8UKU - chains A and B of the 13 polymer chains in the assembly; structure by X-ray diffraction, 3.60 A resolution.

# Chain A
Name: DNA-directed RNA polymerase II subunit RPB1
Organism: Saccharomyces cerevisiae S288C
Notes: EC 2.7.7.6
Reference sequence: P04050 (RPB1_YEAST); numbering as in UniProt (aligned over 1-1733)
Sequence (1733 residues; numbered 1 to 1733; the number before each row is that of its first residue):
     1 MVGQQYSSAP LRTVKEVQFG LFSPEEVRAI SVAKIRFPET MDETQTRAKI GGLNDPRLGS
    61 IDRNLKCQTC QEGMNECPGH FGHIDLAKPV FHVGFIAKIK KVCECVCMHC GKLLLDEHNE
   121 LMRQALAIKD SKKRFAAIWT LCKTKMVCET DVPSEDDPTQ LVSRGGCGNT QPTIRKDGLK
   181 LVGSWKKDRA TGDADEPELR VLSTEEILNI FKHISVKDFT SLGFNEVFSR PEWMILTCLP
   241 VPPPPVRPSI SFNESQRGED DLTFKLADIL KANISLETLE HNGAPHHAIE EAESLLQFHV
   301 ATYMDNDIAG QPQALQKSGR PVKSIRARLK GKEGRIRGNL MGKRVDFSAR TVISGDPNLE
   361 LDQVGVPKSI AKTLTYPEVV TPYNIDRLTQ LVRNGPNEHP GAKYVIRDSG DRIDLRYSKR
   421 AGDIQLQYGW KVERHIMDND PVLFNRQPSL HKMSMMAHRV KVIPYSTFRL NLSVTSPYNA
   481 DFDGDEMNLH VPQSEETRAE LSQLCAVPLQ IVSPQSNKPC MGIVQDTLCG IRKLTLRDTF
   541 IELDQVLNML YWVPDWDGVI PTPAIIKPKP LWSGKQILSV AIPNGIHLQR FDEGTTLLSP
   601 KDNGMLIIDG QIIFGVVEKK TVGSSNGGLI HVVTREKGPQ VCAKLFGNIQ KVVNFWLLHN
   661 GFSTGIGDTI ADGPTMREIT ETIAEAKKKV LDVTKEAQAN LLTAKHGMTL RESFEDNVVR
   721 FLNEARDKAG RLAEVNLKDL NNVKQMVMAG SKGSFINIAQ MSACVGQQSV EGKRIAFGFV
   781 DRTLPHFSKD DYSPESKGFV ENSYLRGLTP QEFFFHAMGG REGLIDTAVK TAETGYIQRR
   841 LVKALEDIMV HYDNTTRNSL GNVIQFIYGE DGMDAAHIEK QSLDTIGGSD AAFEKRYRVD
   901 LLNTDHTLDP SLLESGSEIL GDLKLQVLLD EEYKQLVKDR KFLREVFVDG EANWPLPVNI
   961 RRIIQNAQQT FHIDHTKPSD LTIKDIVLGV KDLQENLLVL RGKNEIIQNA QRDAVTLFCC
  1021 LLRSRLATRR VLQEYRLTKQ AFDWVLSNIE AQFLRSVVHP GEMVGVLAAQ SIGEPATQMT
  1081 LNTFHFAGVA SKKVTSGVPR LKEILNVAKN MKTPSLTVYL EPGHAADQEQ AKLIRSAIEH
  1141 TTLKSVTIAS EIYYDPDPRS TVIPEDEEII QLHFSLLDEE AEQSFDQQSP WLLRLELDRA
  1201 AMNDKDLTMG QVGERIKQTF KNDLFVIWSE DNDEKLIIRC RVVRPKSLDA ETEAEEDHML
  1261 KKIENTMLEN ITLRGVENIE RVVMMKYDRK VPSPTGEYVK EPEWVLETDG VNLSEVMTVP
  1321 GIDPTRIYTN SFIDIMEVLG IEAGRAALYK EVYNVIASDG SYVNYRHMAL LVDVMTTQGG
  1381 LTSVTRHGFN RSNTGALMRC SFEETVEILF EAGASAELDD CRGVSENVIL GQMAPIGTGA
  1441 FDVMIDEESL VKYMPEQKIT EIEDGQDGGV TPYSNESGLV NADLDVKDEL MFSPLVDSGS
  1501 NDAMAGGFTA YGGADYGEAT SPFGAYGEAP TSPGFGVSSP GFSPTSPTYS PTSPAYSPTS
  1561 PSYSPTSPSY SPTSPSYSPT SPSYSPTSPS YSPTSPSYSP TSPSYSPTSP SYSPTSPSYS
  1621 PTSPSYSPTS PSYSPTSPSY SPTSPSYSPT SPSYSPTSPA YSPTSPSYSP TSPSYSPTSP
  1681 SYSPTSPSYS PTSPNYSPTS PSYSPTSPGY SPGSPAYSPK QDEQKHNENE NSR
Not modelled in the structure: 1-2, 154-160, 187-198, 250-256, 1082-1091, 1177-1187, 1244-1256, 1447-1733
Bound ions: Zn2+ site 1: Cys67, Cys70, Cys77, His80; Zn2+ site 2: Cys107, Cys110, Cys148, Cys167; Mg2+: Asp483, Asp485 (shared with 2 residues of chain R)

# Chain B
Name: DNA-directed RNA polymerase II subunit RPB2
Organism: Saccharomyces cerevisiae S288C
Notes: EC 2.7.7.6
Reference sequence: P08518 (RPB2_YEAST); residue numbers follow UniProt; this construct covers 1-1224
Sequence (1224 residues; numbered 1 to 1224; the number before each row is that of its first residue):
     1 MSDLANSEKY YDEDPYGFED ESAPITAEDS WAVISAFFRE KGLVSQQLDS FNQFVDYTLQ
    61 DIICEDSTLI LEQLAQHTTE SDNISRKYEI SFGKIYVTKP MVNESDGVTH ALYPQEARLR
   121 NLTYSSGLFV DVKKRTYEAI DVPGRELKYE LIAEESEDDS ESGKVFIGRL PIMLRSKNCY
   181 LSEATESDLY KLKECPFDMG GYFIINGSEK VLIAQERSAG NIVQVFKKAA PSPISHVAEI
   241 RSALEKGSRF ISTLQVKLYG REGSSARTIK ATLPYIKQDI PIVIIFRALG IIPDGEILEH
   301 ICYDVNDWQM LEMLKPCVED GFVIQDRETA LDFIGRRGTA LGIKKEKRIQ YAKDILQKEF
   361 LPHITQLEGF ESRKAFFLGY MINRLLLCAL DRKDQDDRDH FGKKRLDLAG PLLAQLFKTL
   421 FKKLTKDIFR YMQRTVEEAH DFNMKLAINA KTITSGLKYA LATGNWGEQK KAMSSRAGVS
   481 QVLNRYTYSS TLSHLRRTNT PIGRDGKLAK PRQLHNTHWG LVCPAETPEG QACGLVKNLS
   541 LMSCISVGTD PMPIITFLSE WGMEPLEDYV PHQSPDATRV FVNGVWHGVH RNPARLMETL
   601 RTLRRKGDIN PEVSMIRDIR EKELKIFTDA GRVYRPLFIV EDDESLGHKE LKVRKGHIAK
   661 LMATEYQDIE GGFEDVEEYT WSSLLNEGLV EYIDAEEEES ILIAMQPEDL EPAEANEEND
   721 LDVDPAKRIR VSHHATTFTH CEIHPSMILG VAASIIPFPD HNQSPRNTYQ SAMGKQAMGV
   781 FLTNYNVRMD TMANILYYPQ KPLGTTRAME YLKFRELPAG QNAIVAIACY SGYNQEDSMI
   841 MNQSSIDRGL FRSLFFRSYM DQEKKYGMSI TETFEKPQRT NTLRMKHGTY DKLDDDGLIA
   901 PGVRVSGEDV IIGKTTPISP DEEELGQRTA YHSKRDASTP LRSTENGIVD QVLVTTNQDG
   961 LKFVKVRVRT TKIPQIGDKF ASRHGQKGTI GITYRREDMP FTAEGIVPDL IINPHAIPSR
  1021 MTVAHLIECL LSKVAALSGN EGDASPFTDI TVEGISKLLR EHGYQSRGFE VMYNGHTGKK
  1081 LMAQIFFGPT YYQRLRHMVD DKIHARARGP MQVLTRQPVE GRSRDGGLRF GEMERDCMIA
  1141 HGAASFLKER LMEASDAFRV HICGICGLMT VIAKLNHNQF ECKGCDNKID IYQIHIPYAA
  1201 KLLFQELMAM NITPRLYTDR SRDF
Not modelled in the structure: 1-19, 76-85, 139-161, 338-344, 439-445, 503-508, 644-646, 669-675, 715-720, 920-929, 1222-1224
Bound ions: Zn2+: Cys1163, Cys1166, Cys1182, Cys1185
Ligand contacts: pyrophosphate (POP): Arg766, Ser1019, Arg1020

# Interface between chain A and chain B
Contacting residue pairs - 417 pairs, chain A then chain B:
  Gln4(A) with Arg1159(B); Gln1193(B), hydrogen bond; His1195(B), hydrogen bond
  Gln5(A) with Arg1159(B), hydrogen bond (backbone-side chain); Leu1175(B)
  Tyr6(A) with Leu1175(B)
  Ser7(A) with Arg1159(B); His1161(B), hydrogen bond; Gln1193(B), hydrogen bond
  Ser8(A) with Phe1180(B); Ile1191(B)
  Ala9(A) with His1161(B); Ile1191(B); Gln1193(B)
  Pro10(A) with Ile1191(B); Tyr1192(B); Gln1193(B), hydrogen bond (backbone-backbone)
  Leu11(A) with Gln1193(B); His1195(B)
  Arg12(A) with Tyr1192(B), hydrogen bond; Gln1193(B), hydrogen bond (backbone-backbone); Ile1194(B); Thr1218(B), hydrogen bond
  Thr13(A) with Thr1218(B)
  Val14(A) with Ile1194(B), hydrophobic; Leu1216(B), hydrophobic; Tyr1217(B); Thr1218(B)
  Lys15(A) with Tyr1217(B), hydrogen bond (backbone-backbone); Thr1218(B), hydrogen bond (side chain-backbone)
  Glu16(A) with Leu1216(B); Tyr1217(B), hydrogen bond (backbone-backbone); Asp1219(B); Arg1220(B), salt bridge; Ser1221(B)
  Val17(A) with Arg1215(B); Leu1216(B), hydrophobic
  Gln18(A) with Thr1213(B); Arg1215(B), hydrogen bond (backbone-backbone); Tyr1217(B)
  Phe19(A) with Ile1212(B), hydrophobic; Thr1213(B)
  Gly20(A) with Ile1212(B); Thr1213(B), hydrogen bond (backbone-backbone); Arg1215(B)
  Leu21(A) with Asn1211(B); Ile1212(B), hydrophobic; Thr1213(B); Arg1215(B)
  Phe22(A) with Leu1168(B), hydrophobic; Met1208(B); Met1210(B); Asn1211(B), hydrogen bond (backbone-backbone); Thr1213(B)
  Ala29(A) with Lys1183(B), hydrogen bond (backbone-side chain)
  Ile30(A) with Thr1170(B); Lys1183(B)
  Ser31(A) with Lys1183(B), hydrogen bond (backbone-side chain)
  Val32(A) with Lys1183(B)
  Gln68(A) with Ile1172(B)
  Thr69(A) with Ile1172(B); Lys1174(B)
  Cys70(A) with Ile1172(B), hydrophobic; Ala1173(B); Lys1174(B)
  Gln71(A) with Lys1174(B); Asn1176(B), hydrogen bond; His1177(B), hydrogen bond
  Glu72(A) with Ala1173(B); Lys1174(B); Leu1175(B), hydrogen bond (side chain-backbone)
  Asn75(A) with Arg1116(B), hydrogen bond (backbone-side chain); Phe1158(B)
  Glu76(A) with Arg1159(B), salt bridge
  Pro78(A) with Lys1201(B), hydrogen bond (backbone-side chain); Gln1205(B), hydrogen bond (backbone-side chain)
  His80(A) with Ile1172(B)
  Phe81(A) with Gln1205(B); Met1208(B); Ala1209(B)
  His92(A) with Ile1212(B)
  Phe95(A) with Asn1211(B); Ile1212(B), hydrophobic
  Phe228(A) with Arg1215(B); Tyr1217(B)
  Trp233(A) with Asn1211(B), hydrogen bond (backbone-side chain)
  Leu236(A) with Asn1211(B)
  Pro240(A) with Met1208(B); Ala1209(B); Met1210(B)
  Pro242(A) with Ala1209(B), hydrophobic
  Pro243(A) with Gln1205(B)
  Pro245(A) with Leu1114(B)
  Val246(A) with Leu1114(B); Gln1205(B)
  Pro248(A) with Leu1114(B)
  Tyr303(A) with Ala1209(B)
  Met304(A) with Met1210(B), hydrophobic
  Gly319(A) with Lys470(B)
  Ile325(A) with Glu1206(B); Met1210(B), hydrophobic
  Arg326(A) with Met1210(B)
  Arg328(A) with Glu1206(B), salt bridge
  Leu329(A) with Leu1203(B), hydrophobic; Glu1206(B); Leu1207(B), hydrophobic
  Arg335(A) with Ala1199(B); Leu1202(B); Leu1203(B); Glu1206(B), salt bridge
  Ile336(A) with Leu1203(B), hydrophobic
  Arg337(A) with Glu1132(B), salt bridge
  Gly338(A) with Arg1129(B), hydrogen bond (backbone-side chain)
  Asn339(A) with Thr1115(B); Gln1117(B), hydrogen bond (backbone-side chain)
  Leu340(A) with Ala1199(B), hydrophobic; Ala1200(B)
  Met341(A) with Glu1132(B); Arg1135(B)
  Gly342(A) with Gln1117(B); Arg1129(B), hydrogen bond (backbone-side chain); Phe1130(B)
  Lys343(A) with Gln1117(B); Leu1128(B); Arg1129(B); Phe1130(B), hydrogen bond (backbone-backbone); Leu1151(B); Ser1155(B); Asp1156(B), salt bridge
  Arg344(A) with Gln1117(B), hydrogen bond (backbone-side chain); Pro1118(B); Val1119(B); Glu1120(B); Gly1127(B), hydrogen bond (side chain-backbone); Leu1128(B); Arg1129(B); Ser1155(B), hydrogen bond (backbone-side chain)
  Val345(A) with Gly1127(B); Leu1128(B), hydrogen bond (backbone-backbone); Phe1130(B), hydrophobic; Arg1150(B); Ser1155(B)
  Asp346(A) with Arg1106(B), salt bridge; Ala1107(B); Arg1108(B), salt bridge; Gly1109(B); Arg1150(B), hydrogen bond (backbone-side chain); Ala1154(B), hydrogen bond (backbone-backbone)
  Phe347(A) with Arg1106(B), hydrogen bond (backbone-backbone); Ala1107(B), hydrogen bond (backbone-backbone); Arg1150(B), hydrogen bond (backbone-side chain)
  Ser348(A) with Ala1105(B); Arg1106(B), hydrogen bond (backbone-backbone); Gly1127(B); Leu1128(B), hydrogen bond (side chain-backbone); Arg1150(B)
  Ala349(A) with His1104(B); Ala1105(B), hydrophobic; Leu1128(B)
  Arg350(A) with Ile1103(B); His1104(B), hydrogen bond (backbone-backbone); Leu1128(B)
  Thr351(A) with Ile1103(B)
  Ser354(A) with Gly991(B)
  Gly355(A) with Tyr833(B)
  Asp356(A) with Tyr833(B), hydrogen bond
  Pro357(A) with Ser831(B); Gly832(B); Tyr833(B)
  Asn358(A) with Tyr833(B), hydrogen bond
  Ile370(A) with Ile1103(B), hydrophobic; Ala1105(B), hydrophobic
  Thr373(A) with Ala1105(B); Ala1107(B)
  Leu374(A) with Arg1106(B); Ala1107(B), hydrophobic
  Thr375(A) with Ala1107(B)
  Leu443(A) with Met1138(B), hydrophobic; Phe1146(B), hydrophobic
  Asn445(A) with Glu1134(B), hydrogen bond
  Arg446(A) with Glu1134(B)
  Gln447(A) with Arg1129(B); Glu1134(B), hydrogen bond
  Ser449(A) with Met1133(B), hydrogen bond (backbone-side chain); Glu1134(B), hydrogen bond; Cys1137(B), hydrogen bond (backbone-side chain)
  His451(A) with Cys1137(B), hydrogen bond (backbone-side chain)
  Lys452(A) with Cys1137(B); Ala1140(B); His1141(B), hydrogen bond (backbone-side chain)
  Met455(A) with Glu1134(B); Met1138(B), hydrophobic; His1141(B), hydrogen bond (backbone-side chain)
  Tyr465(A) with Ile976(B), hydrophobic
  Ser466(A) with Gln975(B); Val1099(B); Ile1103(B)
  Thr467(A) with Ile976(B); Gly977(B)
  Arg469(A) with Tyr833(B); Ile976(B); Gly991(B), hydrogen bond (side chain-backbone)
  Leu472(A) with Gln835(B); Glu836(B)
  Thr475(A) with Glu836(B), hydrogen bond
  Asp481(A) with Glu836(B); Asp837(B)
  Phe482(A) with Gln835(B); Glu836(B), hydrogen bond (backbone-backbone); Asp837(B); Ser838(B); Thr989(B), hydrogen bond (backbone-side chain)
  Asp483(A) with Glu836(B); Asp837(B); Lys987(B), salt bridge
  Gly484(A) with Thr989(B)
  Glu486(A) with Lys1102(B)
  Asn488(A) with Leu1128(B)
  His490(A) with Phe1130(B); Phe1146(B); Arg1150(B)
  Val491(A) with Arg1150(B), hydrogen bond (backbone-side chain)
  Gln493(A) with Glu1149(B), hydrogen bond (backbone-side chain)
  Ser494(A) with Glu1149(B), hydrogen bond (backbone-side chain)
  Thr497(A) with Ser1145(B); Phe1146(B); Glu1149(B), hydrogen bond
  Glu500(A) with Ala1143(B); Ala1144(B), hydrogen bond (side chain-backbone); Ser1145(B), hydrogen bond (side chain-backbone); Phe1146(B), hydrogen bond (side chain-backbone)
  Leu501(A) with Phe1146(B), hydrophobic
  Leu504(A) with His1141(B)
  Cys505(A) with His1141(B)
  Gln510(A) with His1141(B), hydrogen bond
  Val524(A) with Gln835(B)
  Gln525(A) with Gln835(B); Glu836(B), hydrogen bond; Asn1013(B), hydrogen bond; His1015(B), hydrogen bond
  Asp526(A) with Cys829(B); Asn834(B); Gln835(B), hydrogen bond; Asn1013(B), hydrogen bond; His1015(B), salt bridge
  Cys529(A) with His1015(B)
  Asn654(A) with Gln835(B)
  Leu658(A) with Tyr830(B); Asn1074(B); Leu1081(B)
  His659(A) with Thr1077(B); Leu1081(B); Met1082(B), hydrogen bond (backbone-backbone)
  Asn660(A) with Leu1081(B); Met1082(B), hydrogen bond (backbone-backbone); Ala1083(B), hydrogen bond (backbone-backbone)
  Gly661(A) with Ala1083(B)
  Phe662(A) with Ile827(B); Ala828(B); Cys829(B), hydrophobic; Pro1014(B); His1015(B); Ile1085(B)
  Ser663(A) with Ile827(B); Pro1014(B); Phe1069(B); Gln1084(B), hydrogen bond (side chain-backbone); Ile1085(B); Phe1086(B)
  Thr664(A) with Pro1014(B), hydrogen bond (side chain-backbone); Phe1069(B)
  Gly665(A) with Leu1026(B); Phe1069(B); Phe1086(B)
  Ile666(A) with Leu1026(B), hydrophobic; Leu1030(B), hydrophobic; Ser1066(B); Arg1067(B); Phe1086(B), hydrophobic
  Gly667(A) with Arg1067(B)
  Thr669(A) with Leu1026(B)
  Ile670(A) with Val1052(B), hydrophobic; Arg1067(B)
  Met746(A) with Pro1014(B); His1015(B); Pro1018(B), hydrophobic
  Ser751(A) with His1015(B)
  Lys752(A) with Asp837(B), salt bridge; His1015(B); Ala1016(B); Pro1018(B); Ser1019(B); Arg1020(B)
  Asn757(A) with Pro1018(B), hydrogen bond (side chain-backbone); Ser1019(B); Met1021(B)
  Gln760(A) with Met1021(B)
  Met761(A) with Pro1018(B); Met1021(B), hydrophobic
  Glu771(A) with Lys510(B)
  Ala776(A) with Asn516(B), hydrogen bond (backbone-side chain)
  Gly778(A) with His515(B); Asn516(B), hydrogen bond (backbone-side chain)
  Phe779(A) with Asn516(B); Glu699(B)
  Val780(A) with Glu699(B), hydrogen bond (backbone-side chain)
  Asp781(A) with Arg620(B), salt bridge
  Arg782(A) with Glu698(B); Glu699(B); Ile701(B), hydrogen bond (side chain-backbone); Leu702(B)
  Thr783(A) with Asn516(B), hydrogen bond (backbone-side chain)
  Pro785(A) with Glu698(B); Ile701(B); Leu702(B); Ile703(B), hydrophobic
  His786(A) with Trp519(B); Leu702(B); Ile703(B), hydrogen bond (side chain-backbone); Ala704(B), hydrogen bond (side chain-backbone); Met705(B), hydrogen bond; Phe738(B); Glu742(B), salt bridge
  Phe787(A) with Leu702(B)
  Lys789(A) with Arg620(B)
  Glu795(A) with Val731(B)
  Glu801(A) with Ile729(B)
  Asn802(A) with Arg728(B); Ile729(B), hydrogen bond (side chain-backbone)
  Tyr804(A) with His761(B); Asn762(B); Gln763(B); Val1023(B), hydrophobic
  Leu805(A) with His761(B)
  Arg806(A) with Pro725(B), hydrogen bond (side chain-backbone); Ala726(B); Lys727(B), hydrogen bond (side chain-backbone); Arg728(B); Ile729(B); His761(B)
  Gly807(A) with Arg728(B); Asp760(B); His761(B)
  Leu808(A) with Arg728(B), hydrogen bond (backbone-side chain); Arg730(B); Asp760(B), hydrogen bond (backbone-backbone); Phe1047(B)
  Thr809(A) with Ile729(B); Arg730(B)
  Pro810(A) with Trp519(B); Met705(B), hydrophobic; Arg730(B); Pro745(B), hydrophobic; Phe1047(B), hydrophobic
  Gln811(A) with Met705(B)
  Phe813(A) with Leu749(B), hydrophobic; Pro759(B); Asn767(B); Phe1047(B), hydrophobic
  Phe814(A) with Leu514(B), hydrophobic; His515(B); Asn516(B); Trp519(B), hydrophobic
  His816(A) with Gln763(B); Ser764(B); Pro765(B)
  Ala817(A) with Leu514(B), hydrophobic; Pro524(B), hydrophobic; Ser764(B)
  Met818(A) with Leu514(B); Asn516(B)
  Gly820(A) with Pro765(B)
  Arg821(A) with Arg512(B), hydrogen bond (side chain-backbone); Leu514(B); Pro524(B), hydrogen bond (side chain-backbone); Cys533(B); Gly534(B)
  Leu824(A) with Tyr769(B)
  Ile825(A) with Arg512(B); Gln513(B)
  Ala828(A) with Gly530(B)
  Gln838(A) with Met1133(B)
  Arg839(A) with Glu1132(B), salt bridge
  Val842(A) with Asp1136(B)
  Lys843(A) with Arg1135(B)
  Glu846(A) with Arg1135(B), salt bridge
  Met1063(A) with Ile1139(B)
  Val1066(A) with Asp1136(B); Ala1140(B), hydrophobic
  Gln1070(A) with Asp1136(B), hydrogen bond (side chain-backbone); Cys1137(B), hydrogen bond
  Lys1144(A) with Gly263(B)
  Asn1265(A) with Ser265(B), hydrogen bond
  Glu1269(A) with Gly263(B)
  Leu1409(A) with Leu1207(B), hydrophobic; Ile1212(B)
  Phe1410(A) with Met1210(B), hydrophobic; Ile1212(B), hydrophobic
  Gly1413(A) with Ile1212(B)
  Val1424(A) with Ile1139(B), hydrophobic
  Ser1425(A) with Arg1135(B)
  Val1428(A) with Leu1151(B), hydrophobic
  Ile1429(A) with Pro1197(B); Ala1200(B)
  Leu1430(A) with His1195(B); Ile1196(B); Pro1197(B)
  Gly1431(A) with Lys1148(B); Met1152(B); Pro1197(B)
  Met1433(A) with Ala1144(B), hydrophobic; Ser1145(B); Lys1148(B)
  Ile1436(A) with Ala1144(B)
  Gly1437(A) with Gly1142(B)
  Thr1438(A) with Gly1142(B); Ala1144(B)
Also at the interface, not in a pair above, chain A (214 interface residues in all): Arg28, Met74, Cys77, Leu239, Pro321, Val352, Ile353, Pro448, Leu450, Met453, Ala480, Pro492, Glu496, Thr527, Leu657, Asp668, Asn742, Gly753, Ile775, Ser788, Asp790, Leu1067, Lys1261, Leu1418, Gln1432, Ala1434, Gly1439
Also at the interface, not in a pair above, chain B (192 interface residues in all): Lys315, His400, Gln469, Thr517, His518, Cys523, Ala525, Glu526, Thr527, Thr768, Lys979, Gly988, Thr993, Ile1017, Ile1027, Ser1056, Lys1080, Met1111, Gly1131, Val1171, Asn1178, Gly1184, Tyr1198, Pro1214

# Overview
Chain A and chain B form an interface of 214 and 192 residues respectively, with 91 hydrogen bonds and 15 salt
bridges. Polar contacts include Glu16(A)-Arg1220(B), Glu76(A)-Arg1159(B) and Arg328(A)-Glu1206(B). Chain B
binds pyrophosphate. Asp483(A) and Asp485(A) form the Mg2+ site.
Here chain A is DNA-directed RNA polymerase II subunit RPB1 and chain B is DNA-directed RNA polymerase II
subunit RPB2, both from Saccharomyces cerevisiae S288C. Entry 8UKU (RNA polymerase II elongation complex with
Fapy-dG lesion with CMP added) was determined by X-ray diffraction together with 8UKQ, 8UKR, 8UKS and 8UKT
from the same study.
